Entry 9GD0 (electron microscopy, 2.80 A resolution); this record covers chains B and J of the 16 polymer chains in the assembly.

Chain B:
Name: Histone H4
Source organism: Xenopus laevis
UniProtKB: P62799 (H4_XENLA); residues 0-102 here correspond to UniProt positions 1-103 (UniProt number = residue number + 1)
Sequence (103 residues; numbered 0 to 102; the number before each row is that of its first residue; numbering starts at 0):
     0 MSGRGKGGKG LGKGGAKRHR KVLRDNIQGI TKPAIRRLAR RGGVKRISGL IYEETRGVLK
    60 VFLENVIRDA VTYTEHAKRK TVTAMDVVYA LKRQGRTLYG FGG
Disordered / not traced: 0-23, 102
Curated features (UniProtKB/Swiss-Prot):
  - DNA-binding region: Lys16 to Lys20
  - modified residue: Ser1 (N-acetylserine), Arg3 (Asymmetric dimethylarginine), Lys5 (N6-(2-hydroxyisobutyryl)lysine), Lys8 (N6-(2-hydroxyisobutyryl)lysine), Lys12 (N6-(2-hydroxyisobutyryl)lysine), Lys16 (N6-(2-hydroxyisobutyryl)lysine), Lys20 (N6,N6,N6-trimethyllysine), Lys31 (N6-(2-hydroxyisobutyryl)lysine), Lys44 (N6-(2-hydroxyisobutyryl)lysine), Ser47 (Phosphoserine), Tyr51 (Phosphotyrosine), Lys59 (N6-(2-hydroxyisobutyryl)lysine), Lys77 (N6-(2-hydroxyisobutyryl)lysine), Lys79 (N6-(2-hydroxyisobutyryl)lysine), Tyr88 (Phosphotyrosine), Lys91 (N6-(2-hydroxyisobutyryl)lysine)
  - cross-link (Glycyl lysine isopeptide (Lys-Gly)): Lys31 (interchain with G-Cter in UFM1), Lys91 (interchain with G-Cter in ubiquitin)

Chain J:
Molecule: 250-nt DNA strand
Source organism: synthetic construct
Sequence (250 nucleotides; numbered -73 to 176; the number before each row is that of its first residue; numbers below 1 keep their minus sign (DA-73 is residue -73)):
   -73 ACAGGATGTA TATATCTGAC ACGTGCCTGG AGACTAGGGA GTAATCCCCT TGGCGGTTAA
   -13 AACGCGGGGG ACAGCGCGTA CGTGCGTTTA AGCGGTGCTA GAGCTGTCTA CGACCAATTG
    47 AGGAATTCCC TGGAGACTAG GGAGTAATCC CCTTGGCGGT TAAAACGCGG GGGACAGCGC
   107 GTACGTGCGT TTAAGCGGTG CTAGAGCTGT CTACGACCAA TTGAGCGGCC TCGGCACCGG
   167 GATTCTCCAG

How chain B and chain J interact:
Pairs across the interface (13):
  Arg35(B) with DG8(J), salt bridge to the phosphate
  Arg39(B) with DG8(J), salt bridge to the phosphate
  Arg45(B) with DC7(J), sugar contact; DG8(J), phosphate contact
  Ile46(B) with DC7(J), phosphate contact; DG8(J), hydrogen bond to the phosphate
  Ser47(B) with DC7(J), hydrogen bond to the phosphate
  Gly48(B) with DC7(J), hydrogen bond to the phosphate
  Arg78(B) with DA28(J), phosphate contact
  Lys79(B) with DG27(J), phosphate contact; DA28(J), hydrogen bond to the phosphate
  Thr80(B) with DG27(J), phosphate contact; DA28(J), hydrogen bond to the phosphate
Also at the interface, not in a pair above, chain B (10 interface residues in all): Lys44
Also at the interface, not in a pair above, chain J (5 interface residues in all): DG29

In short:
The interface between chain B and chain J involves 10 residues on one side and 5 on the other, with 5 hydrogen
bonds and 2 salt bridges. Polar pairs include Ile46(B)-DG8(J), Ser47(B)-DC7(J) and Gly48(B)-DC7(J). UniProt
lists a DNA-binding region on chain B.
Here chain B is Histone H4 (Xenopus laevis) and chain J is a 250-nt DNA strand (synthetic construct). Entry
9GD0 (Structure of a hexasome-nucleosome complex with a dyad-to-dyad distance of 103 bp) was determined by
electron microscopy.
